7PQD - chains AD and BD of the 70 polymer chains in the assembly; structure by electron microscopy, 2.90 A resolution.

Chain AD:
Molecule: LH1-alpha
Organism: Cereibacter sphaeroides 2.4.1
Chain sequence (58 residues; numbered 1 to 58; the number before each row is that of its first residue):
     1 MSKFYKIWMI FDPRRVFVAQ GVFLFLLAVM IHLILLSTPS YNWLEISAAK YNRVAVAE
Not modelled in the structure: 56-58
Modified residues: Met1 (N-formylmethionine; FME)
Ligand contacts:
  - bacteriochlorophyll a (BCL), molecule 1: Phe4, Ile7, Val16, Ala19, Gln20, Phe23, Ile31
  - bacteriochlorophyll a (BCL), molecule 2: Gly21, Leu24, Phe25, Ala28, His32, Leu35, Tyr41, Trp43
  - bacteriochlorophyll a (BCL), molecule 3: Leu24, Leu27, Ala28, Ile31, His32, Leu35, Tyr41
  - 3,4-dihydrospheroidene (SP2), molecule 1: Lys3, Phe4, Lys6, Ile7, Met9, Ile10
  - 3,4-dihydrospheroidene (SP2), molecule 2: Phe17, Gln20, Phe23, Leu24, Leu27, Met30, Ile31, Ile34
  - 3,4-dihydrospheroidene (SP2), molecule 3: Phe17, Gly21, Lys50, Tyr51
  - 3,4-dihydrospheroidene (SP2), molecule 4: Phe25, Ala28, Val29, His32, Leu33, Leu36, Trp43
From the paper describing this entry:
  - binding site for bacteriochlorophyll a: His32, Trp43

Chain BD:
Molecule: LH1-beta
Organism: Cereibacter sphaeroides 2.4.1
Chain sequence (49 residues; each row starts with the number of its first residue):
     1 MADKSDLGYT GLTDEQAQEL HSVYMSGLWL FSAVAIVAHL AVYIWRPWF
Not modelled in the structure: 1-6
Ligand contacts:
  - bacteriochlorophyll a (BCL), molecule 1: Tyr24, Met25, Phe49
  - bacteriochlorophyll a (BCL), molecule 2: Leu28, Trp29, Phe31, Ser32, Ala35, Ile36, His39, Val42, Trp48, Phe49
  - bacteriochlorophyll a (BCL), molecule 3: Phe31, Val34, Ala35, Ala38, His39, Val42, Trp45
  - 3,4-dihydrospheroidene (SP2), molecule 1: Glu19, Leu20, Val23, Tyr24, Gly27, Leu28, Phe31
  - 3,4-dihydrospheroidene (SP2), molecule 2: Phe31, Val34, Ala38, Ala41, Val42, Trp45
From the paper describing this entry:
  - binding site for bacteriochlorophyll a: His39, Trp48

Interface between chain AD and chain BD:
Residue-residue contacts (31):
  Tyr5(AD) with Asp14(BD), hydrogen bond; Ala17(BD); Gln18(BD); His21(BD)
  Lys6(AD) with Asp14(BD)
  Trp8(AD) with Thr10(BD), hydrogen bond (backbone-side chain); Ala17(BD); Leu20(BD), hydrophobic; His21(BD), hydrogen bond; Tyr24(BD), hydrophobic
  Met9(AD) with Leu7(BD); Gly8(BD); Tyr9(BD), hydrogen bond (backbone-backbone); Thr10(BD); Leu12(BD); Asp14(BD); Ala17(BD), hydrophobic
  Ile10(AD) with Tyr9(BD); Thr10(BD)
  Phe11(AD) with Thr10(BD)
  Asp12(AD) with Thr10(BD)
  Pro13(AD) with Leu20(BD), hydrophobic
  Phe17(AD) with Leu20(BD), hydrophobic; Tyr24(BD), hydrophobic
  Gln20(AD) with Tyr24(BD), hydrogen bond
  Ser40(AD) with Arg46(BD), hydrogen bond (backbone-side chain)
  Tyr41(AD) with Arg46(BD), hydrogen bond (side chain-backbone); Pro47(BD), hydrogen bond (side chain-backbone); Trp48(BD), hydrogen bond (side chain-backbone)
  Ile46(AD) with Trp45(BD), hydrophobic; Arg46(BD)
Also at the interface, not in a pair above, chain AD (16 interface residues in all): Phe4, Ile7, Trp43
Also at the interface, not in a pair above, chain BD (16 interface residues in all): Thr13

Overview:
The chain AD/chain BD interface involves 16 residues from each chain, with 9 hydrogen bonds. Polar contacts
include Tyr5(AD)-Asp14(BD), Trp8(AD)-Thr10(BD) and Trp8(AD)-His21(BD). 2 3,4-dihydrospheroidene molecules and
3 bacteriochlorophyll a molecules are bound between chain AD and chain BD. The paper reports a binding site
for bacteriochlorophyll a at His32(AD), Trp43(AD) and His39(BD) among others.
Chain AD is LH1-alpha and chain BD is LH1-beta, both from Cereibacter sphaeroides 2.4.1; the structure,
Cryo-EM structure of the dimeric Rhodobacter sphaeroides RC-LH1 core complex at 2.9 A: the structural basis
..., was determined by electron microscopy.
